Entry 4R5X (X-ray diffraction, 1.85 A resolution); this record covers chain A.

[Chain A]
Protein: M1 family aminopeptidase
Source organism: Plasmodium falciparum FcB1/Columbia
Notes: EC 3.4.11.-
Reference sequence: O96935 (AMP1_PLAFQ); residues 182-1084 here = UniProt positions 182-1084
Chain sequence (903 residues; numbered 182 to 1084; the number before each row is that of its first residue):
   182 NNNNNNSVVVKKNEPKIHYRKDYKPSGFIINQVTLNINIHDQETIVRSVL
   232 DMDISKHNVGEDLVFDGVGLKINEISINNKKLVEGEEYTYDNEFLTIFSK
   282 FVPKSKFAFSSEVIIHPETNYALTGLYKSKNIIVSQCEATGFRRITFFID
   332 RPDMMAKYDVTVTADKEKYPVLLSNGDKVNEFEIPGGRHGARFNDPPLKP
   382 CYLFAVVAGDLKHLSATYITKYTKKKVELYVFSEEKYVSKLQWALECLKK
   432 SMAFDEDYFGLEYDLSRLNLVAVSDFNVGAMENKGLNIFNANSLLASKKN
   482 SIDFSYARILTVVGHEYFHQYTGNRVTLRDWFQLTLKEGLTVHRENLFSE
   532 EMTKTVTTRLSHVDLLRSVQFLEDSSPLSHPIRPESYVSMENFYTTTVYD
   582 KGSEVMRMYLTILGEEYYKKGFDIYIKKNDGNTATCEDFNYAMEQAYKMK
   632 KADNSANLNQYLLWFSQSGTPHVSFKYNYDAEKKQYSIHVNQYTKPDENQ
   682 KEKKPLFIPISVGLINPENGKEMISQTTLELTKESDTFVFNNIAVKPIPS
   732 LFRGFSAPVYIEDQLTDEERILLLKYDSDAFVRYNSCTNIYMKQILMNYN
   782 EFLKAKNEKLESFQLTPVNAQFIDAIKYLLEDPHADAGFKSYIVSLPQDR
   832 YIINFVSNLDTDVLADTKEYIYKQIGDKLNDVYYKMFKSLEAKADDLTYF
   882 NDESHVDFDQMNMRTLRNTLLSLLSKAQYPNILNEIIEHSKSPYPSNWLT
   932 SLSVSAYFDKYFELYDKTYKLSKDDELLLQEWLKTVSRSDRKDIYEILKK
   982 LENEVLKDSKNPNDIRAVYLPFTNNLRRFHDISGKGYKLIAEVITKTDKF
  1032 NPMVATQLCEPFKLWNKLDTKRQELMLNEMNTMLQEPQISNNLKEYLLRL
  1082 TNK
Disordered / not traced: 182-196
Differences from the reference sequence: engineered mutation Gln213 (Asn in O96935), Gln223 (Asn in O96935), Pro378 (His in O96935), Gln501 (Asn in O96935), Gln745 (Asn in O96935), Gln795 (Asn in O96935), Gln1069 (Asn in O96935)
UniProt features mapped onto this chain:
  - active site: Glu497 (Proton acceptor)
  - binding site (a peptide): Glu319, Gly460, Ala461, Glu463
  - binding site (Zn(2+)): His496, His500, Glu519
  - site: Val459 (Important for substrate specificity), Tyr580 (Transition state stabilizer)
  - mutagenesis: Val459 (V459P: Severely affects substrate specificity. No effect on Zn(2+) binding)
Ion coordination: Mg2+ near Gly250 (its only coordinating residue here); Zn2+: His496, His500, Glu519 (together with R5X)
Residues lining bound ligands: R5X (3-amino-N-{(1R)-2-(hydroxyamino)-2-oxo-1-[4-(1H-pyrazol-1-yl)phenyl]ethyl}benzamide): Glu319, Ala320, Val459, Gly460, Ala461, Met462, Glu463, Arg489, His496, Glu497, His500, Glu519, Glu572, Tyr575, Tyr580, Met1034
What the authors report for this chain:
  - binding site for R5X: Arg489, Glu526

[Overview]
Chain A binds compound R5X. His496, His500 and Glu519 coordinate Zn2+. UniProt lists active-site residue
Glu497, 4 peptide-binding residues, 3 Zn2+-binding residues and one mutagenesis site. From the paper: a
binding site for R5X at Arg489 and Glu526.
Chain A is M1 family aminopeptidase (Plasmodium falciparum FcB1/Columbia); the structure, Structure of the m1
alanylaminopeptidase from malaria complexed with a hydroxamic acid-based inhibitor, was determined by X-ray
diffraction (same publication as 4R5T, 4R5V, 4R6T, 4R76 and 4R7M).
